Entry 8WY0 (electron microscopy, 3.80 A resolution); this record covers chains a and b of the 8 polymer chains in the assembly.

[Chain a (and b)]
Protein: T-cell surface glycoprotein CD3 zeta chain
Organism: Homo sapiens
Notes: chain b of this document is another copy of the same molecule, construct and numbering; everything in this record applies to it too
Reference sequence: P20963 (CD3Z_HUMAN); numbering as in UniProt (aligned over 1-164)
Sequence (195 residues; row label = number of the first residue in the row):
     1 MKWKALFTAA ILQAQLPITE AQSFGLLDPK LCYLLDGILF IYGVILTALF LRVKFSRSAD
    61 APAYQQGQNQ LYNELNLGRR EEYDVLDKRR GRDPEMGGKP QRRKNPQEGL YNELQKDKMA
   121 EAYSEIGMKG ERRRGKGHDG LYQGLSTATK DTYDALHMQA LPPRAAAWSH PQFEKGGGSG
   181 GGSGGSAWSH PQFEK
Not modelled in the structure: 1-25, 55-195 (chain b: 1-26, 57-195)
Differences from the reference sequence: expression tag (165-195)
UniProt features mapped onto this chain:
  - modified residue: Ser58 (Phosphoserine), Tyr64 (Phosphotyrosine), Tyr72 (Phosphotyrosine), Tyr83 (Phosphotyrosine), Tyr111 (Phosphotyrosine), Tyr123 (Phosphotyrosine), Tyr142 (Phosphotyrosine), Tyr153 (Phosphotyrosine)
  - mutagenesis: Asp36 (D36E/L/V: Decreases cell surface expression of IgG Fc receptor complex)

[How chain a and chain b interact]
Pairs across the interface - 18 pairs, chain a then chain b:
  Cys32(a) - Cys32(b)  disulfide
  Tyr33(a) - Asp28(b)
  Asp36(a) - Leu35(b)
  Asp36(a) - Asp36(b)
  Leu39(a) - Leu39(b)
  Leu39(a) - Phe40(b)  hydrophobic
  Phe40(a) - Leu39(b)  hydrophobic
  Tyr42(a) - Gly43(b)  hydrogen bond (side chain-backbone)
  Tyr42(a) - Thr47(b)  hydrogen bond
  Gly43(a) - Leu46(b)
  Leu46(a) - Leu46(b)  hydrophobic
  Leu46(a) - Thr47(b)
  Leu46(a) - Phe50(b)  hydrophobic
  Thr47(a) - Tyr42(b)  hydrogen bond
  Thr47(a) - Leu46(b)
  Phe50(a) - Leu49(b)
  Phe50(a) - Phe50(b)
  Val53(a) - Val53(b)  hydrophobic
Other interface residues (no listed pair), chain a (14 interface residues in all): Asp28, Leu35, Leu49
Other interface residues (no listed pair), chain b (14 interface residues in all): Tyr33
Cross-chain cystine bridges: Cys32(a)-Cys32(b)

[Summary]
Chain a and chain b each contribute 14 residues to their interface; the contacts include 1 disulfide bond and
3 hydrogen bonds. Polar pairs include Tyr42(a)-Gly43(b) and Tyr42(a)-Thr47(b). Curated annotation (UniProt)
lists one mutagenesis site on chain a.
Both chains are T-cell surface glycoprotein CD3 zeta chain (Homo sapiens). Entry 8WY0 (T cell receptor delta 2
gamma 9 with F283A, F290A, and F291A) was determined by electron microscopy (same publication as 8JBV, 8JC0,
8JCB, 8WXE, 8WYI and 8YC0).
